8VR9 - chains A and D of the 5 polymer chains in the assembly; structure by electron microscopy, 3.06 A resolution.

== Chain A ==
Molecule: HLA class I histocompatibility antigen, A alpha chain
Source organism: Homo sapiens
Notes: fragment: extracellular domain
UniProt: P04439 (HLAA_HUMAN); residues 1-275 here correspond to UniProt positions 25-299 (UniProt number = residue number + 24)
Sequence (278 residues; row label = number of the first residue in the row; numbers below 1 keep their minus sign (Met-2 is residue -2)):
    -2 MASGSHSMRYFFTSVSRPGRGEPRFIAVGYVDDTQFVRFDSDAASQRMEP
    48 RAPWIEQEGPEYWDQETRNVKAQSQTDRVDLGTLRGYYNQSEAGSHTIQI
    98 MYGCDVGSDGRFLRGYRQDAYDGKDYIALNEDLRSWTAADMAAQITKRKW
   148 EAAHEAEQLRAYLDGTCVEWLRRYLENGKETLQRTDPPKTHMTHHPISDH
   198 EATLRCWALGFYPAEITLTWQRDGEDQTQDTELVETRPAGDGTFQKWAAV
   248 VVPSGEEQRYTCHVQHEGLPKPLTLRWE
Unresolved in the structure: -2 to 0, 275
Construct notes: initiating methionine (-2); expression tag (-1 to 0)
Disulfide bonds: Cys101-Cys164, Cys203-Cys259
Residues lining bound ligands: AMG 510 (bound form) (MOV): Gln155, Leu156, Ala158, Tyr159, Thr163

== Chain D ==
Molecule: R023 Fab light chain
Source organism: Homo sapiens
Notes: antibody fragment or engineered binder
Sequence (216 residues; row label = number of the first residue in the row):
     1 DIQMTQSPSSLSASVGDRVTITCRASQSVSSAVAWYQQKPGKAPKLLIYS
    51 ASSLYSGVPSRFSGSRSGTDFTLTISSLQPEDFATYYCQQASYVRKTITF
   101 GQGTKVEIKRTVAAPSVFIFPPSDSQLKSGTASVVCLLNNFYPREAKVQW
   151 KVDNALQSGNSQESVTEQDSKDSTYSLSSTLTLSKADYEKHKVYACEVTH
   201 QGLSSPVTKSFNRGEC
Unresolved in the structure: 1-3, 111-216
Disulfide bonds: Cys23-Cys88
Residues lining bound ligands: AMG 510 (bound form) (MOV): Gln89, Ala91, Ser92, Tyr93, Lys96, Thr97, Ile98

== How chain A and chain D interact ==
Pairs across the interface - 22 pairs, chain A then chain D:
  Arg108(A) - Ser28(D)  hydrogen bond (side chain-backbone)
  Arg108(A) - Ser30(D)  hydrogen bond
  Arg108(A) - Arg66(D)
  Arg108(A) - Phe71(D)
  Ala158(A) - Tyr93(D)
  Asp161(A) - Ser31(D)  hydrogen bond (backbone-side chain)
  Gly162(A) - Val29(D)
  Gly162(A) - Ser31(D)
  Gly162(A) - Tyr93(D)
  Thr163(A) - Tyr93(D)
  Val165(A) - Val29(D)  hydrophobic
  Glu166(A) - Gln27(D)
  Glu166(A) - Val29(D)
  Glu166(A) - Ala91(D)
  Glu166(A) - Ser92(D)  hydrogen bond
  Glu166(A) - Tyr93(D)  hydrogen bond (side chain-backbone)
  Glu166(A) - Val94(D)
  Trp167(A) - Tyr93(D)
  Trp167(A) - Val94(D)
  Arg169(A) - Gln27(D)  hydrogen bond (side chain-backbone)
  Arg169(A) - Val29(D)
  Arg170(A) - Val94(D)
Interface residues without a listed pair, chain D (12 interface residues in all): Arg95

== In short ==
The interface between chain A and chain D involves 10 residues on one side and 12 on the other; the contacts
include 6 hydrogen bonds. Among the polar pairs are Arg108(A)-Ser28(D), Arg108(A)-Ser30(D) and
Asp161(A)-Ser31(D).
Here chain A is HLA class I histocompatibility antigen, A alpha chain and chain D is R023 Fab light chain,
both from Homo sapiens. Entry 8VR9 (Structure of a synthetic antibody in complex with a class I MHC presenting
a hapten-peptide conjugate) was determined by electron microscopy, deposited together with 8VRA and 8VRB.
